9J8N - chains d and j of the 32 polymer chains in the assembly; structure by electron microscopy, 7.14 A resolution (low resolution: residue-level contacts below are approximate; hydrogen-bond / salt-bridge calls are withheld).

Chain d:
Name: Histone H2B type 1-J
From: Homo sapiens
UniProtKB: P06899 (H2B1J_HUMAN); residues 0-125 here correspond to UniProt positions 1-126 (UniProt number = residue number + 1)
Chain sequence (129 residues; numbered -3 to 125; the number before each row is that of its first residue; numbers below 1 keep their minus sign (Gly-3 is residue -3)):
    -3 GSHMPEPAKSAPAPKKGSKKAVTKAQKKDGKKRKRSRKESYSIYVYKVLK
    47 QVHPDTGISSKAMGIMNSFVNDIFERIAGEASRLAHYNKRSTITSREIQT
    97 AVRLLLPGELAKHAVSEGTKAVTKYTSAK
Unresolved in the structure: -3 to 30, 125
Sequence notes: expression tag (-3 to -1)
Curated features (UniProtKB/Swiss-Prot):
  - modified residue: Pro1 (N-acetylproline), Glu2 (ADP-ribosyl glutamic acid), Lys5 (N6-(2-hydroxyisobutyryl)lysine), Ser6 (ADP-ribosylserine), Lys11 (N6-(beta-hydroxybutyryl)lysine), Lys12 (N6-(2-hydroxyisobutyryl)lysine), Ser14 (Phosphoserine), Lys15 (N6-acetyllysine), Lys16 (N6-(beta-hydroxybutyryl)lysine), Lys20 (N6-(2-hydroxyisobutyryl)lysine), Lys23 (N6-(2-hydroxyisobutyryl)lysine), Lys24 (N6-(2-hydroxyisobutyryl)lysine), Lys34 (N6-(2-hydroxyisobutyryl)lysine), Glu35 (PolyADP-ribosyl glutamic acid), Ser36 (Phosphoserine), Lys43 (N6-(2-hydroxyisobutyryl)lysine), Lys46 (N6-(2-hydroxyisobutyryl)lysine), Lys57 (N6,N6-dimethyllysine), Arg79 (Dimethylated arginine), Lys85 (N6,N6,N6-trimethyllysine) and 6 more in UniProt
  - glycosylation: Ser112 (O-linked (GlcNAc) serine)
  - cross-link (Glycyl lysine isopeptide (Lys-Gly)): Lys5 (interchain with G-Cter in SUMO2), Lys20 (interchain with G-Cter in SUMO2), Lys34 (interchain with G-Cter in ubiquitin), Lys120 (interchain with G-Cter in ubiquitin)

Chain j:
Molecule: 193-nt DNA strand
From: synthetic construct
Sequence (193 nucleotides; each row starts with the number of its first residue):
     1 ATCTATGAATTTCGCGACACAAGGCCTGGATGTATATATCTGACACGTGC
    51 CTGGAGACTAGGGAGTAATCCCCTTGGCGGTTAAAACGCGGGGGACAGCG
   101 CGTACGTGCGTTTAAGCGGTGCTAGAGCTGTCTACGACCAATTGAGCGGC
   151 CTCGGCACCGGATTCTCAGGCCTGGCTCGCGATAGGGTCCGAT
Unresolved in the structure: 1-3, 193

Interface between chain d and chain j:
Contacting residue pairs (14):
  Arg31(d) - DC128(j)
  Arg31(d) - DT129(j)
  Ser32(d) - DC128(j)
  Tyr42(d) - DC46(j)
  Gly53(d) - DA45(j)
  Ile54(d) - DA45(j)
  Ser55(d) - DC44(j)
  Ser56(d) - DC44(j)
  Arg86(d) - DA64(j)
  Arg86(d) - DG65(j)
  Ser87(d) - DG63(j)
  Ser87(d) - DA64(j)
  Thr88(d) - DG63(j)
  Thr88(d) - DA64(j)
Interface residues without a listed pair, chain d (11 interface residues in all): Arg33
Interface residues without a listed pair, chain j (10 interface residues in all): DC51, DT52

Overview:
The interface between chain d and chain j involves 11 residues on one side and 10 on the other.
Here chain d is Histone H2B type 1-J (Homo sapiens) and chain j is a 193-nt DNA strand (synthetic construct).
Entry 9J8N (Cryo-EM structure of BAF-Lamin A/C IgF-nucleosome complex (Low mobility complex)) was determined
by electron microscopy together with 9J8O from the same study.
